PDB entry 1IQR | X-ray diffraction, 2.10 A resolution | chain A

[Chain A]
Molecule: photolyase
From: Thermus thermophilus
Notes: EC 4.1.99.3
UniProt: P61497 (PHR_THET8); numbering as in UniProt (aligned over 1-420)
Chain sequence (420 residues; each row starts with the number of its first residue):
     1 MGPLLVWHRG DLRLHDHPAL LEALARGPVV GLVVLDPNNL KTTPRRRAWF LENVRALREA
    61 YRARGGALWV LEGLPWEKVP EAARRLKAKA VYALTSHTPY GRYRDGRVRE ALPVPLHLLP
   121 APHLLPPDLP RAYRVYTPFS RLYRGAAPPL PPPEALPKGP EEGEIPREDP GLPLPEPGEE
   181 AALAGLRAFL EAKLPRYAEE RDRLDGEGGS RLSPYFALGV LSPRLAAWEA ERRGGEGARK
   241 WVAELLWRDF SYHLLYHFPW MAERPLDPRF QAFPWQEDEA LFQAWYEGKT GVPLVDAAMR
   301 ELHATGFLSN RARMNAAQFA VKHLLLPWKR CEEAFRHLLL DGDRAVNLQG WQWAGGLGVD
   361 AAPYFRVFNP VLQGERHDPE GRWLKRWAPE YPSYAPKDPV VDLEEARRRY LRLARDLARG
Not modelled in the structure: 1, 417-420
Small-molecule neighbours: FAD (flavin-adenine dinucleotide): Y197, G209, S210, R211, L212, S213, F216, W241, E244, L245, W247, R248, S251, F307, L308, S309, N310, R313, M314, A317, F335, L339, D341, G342, D343, V346, N347, Q349, G350, W351
Swiss-Prot annotation at these positions:
  - region (Interaction with DNA): E244 to S251, N310, R311
  - binding site (FAD): Y197, G209 to S213, W241, R248, N310, D341 to D343
  - binding site (DNA): R201, Q373
  - site (Electron transfer via tryptophanyl radical): W275, W328, W351
  - mutagenesis: R201 (R201A: Reduces CPD repair activity by 20%), K240 (K240A: Reduces CPD repair activity by 20%), W247 (W247A: Reduces CPD repair activity by 20%), R311 (R311A: Strongly reduces interaction with DNA), W353 (W353A: Strongly reduces interaction with DNA. Reduces CPD repair activity by 80%), R366 (R366A: Strongly reduces interaction with DNA)
Reported in the primary citation:
  - binding site for flavin-adenine dinucleotide: F307, V346

[In short]
Bound to chain A: flavin-adenine dinucleotide. From UniProt: 12 FAD-binding residues, DNA-binding residues
R201 and Q373 and 6 mutagenesis sites. The paper reports a binding site for flavin-adenine dinucleotide at
F307 and V346.
Chain A is photolyase (Thermus thermophilus); the structure, Crystal structure of DNA photolyase from Thermus
thermophilus, was determined by X-ray diffraction together with 1IQU from the same study.
